2Q19 - chain X; structure by X-ray diffraction, 3.00 A resolution.

[Chain X]
Name: 2-keto-3-deoxy-D-arabinonate dehydratase
Organism: Sulfolobus solfataricus
UniProtKB: Q97UA0 (Q97UA0_SULSO); residues 1-293 here correspond to UniProt positions 6-298 (UniProt number = residue number + 5)
Amino-acid sequence (293 residues; row label = number of the first residue in the row):
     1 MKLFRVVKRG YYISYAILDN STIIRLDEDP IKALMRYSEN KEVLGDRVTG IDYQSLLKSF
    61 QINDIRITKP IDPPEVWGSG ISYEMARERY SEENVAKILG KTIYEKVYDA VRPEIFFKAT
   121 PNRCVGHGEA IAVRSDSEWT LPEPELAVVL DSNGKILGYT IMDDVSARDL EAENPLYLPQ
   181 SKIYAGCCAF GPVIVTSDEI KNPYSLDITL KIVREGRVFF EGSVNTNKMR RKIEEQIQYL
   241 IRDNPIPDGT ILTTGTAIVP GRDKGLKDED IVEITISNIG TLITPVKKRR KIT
Unresolved in the structure: 86-94, 292-293
UniProt features mapped onto this chain:
  - binding site (substrate): Ile81, Lys182, Thr256
  - binding site (Mg(2+)): Glu143, Glu145, Asp164

[Summary]
UniProt lists 3 substrate-binding residues and 3 Mg2+-binding residues.
Chain X is 2-keto-3-deoxy-D-arabinonate dehydratase (Sulfolobus solfataricus); the structure,
2-keto-3-deoxy-D-arabinonate dehydratase apo form, was determined by X-ray diffraction, deposited together
with 2Q18, 2Q1A, 2Q1C, 2Q1D and 3BQB.
